6O7V - chains E and F of the 31 polymer chains in the assembly; structure by electron microscopy, 6.60 A resolution (low resolution: residue-level contacts below are approximate; hydrogen-bond / salt-bridge calls are withheld).

Chain E:
Name: Vacuolar ATP synthase catalytic subunit A
From: Saccharomyces cerevisiae (strain RM11-1a)
UniProtKB: B3LH69 (B3LH69_YEAS1); residues 0-616 here correspond to UniProt positions 1-617 (UniProt number = residue number + 1)
Chain sequence (639 residues; row label = number of the first residue in the row; numbering starts at 0):
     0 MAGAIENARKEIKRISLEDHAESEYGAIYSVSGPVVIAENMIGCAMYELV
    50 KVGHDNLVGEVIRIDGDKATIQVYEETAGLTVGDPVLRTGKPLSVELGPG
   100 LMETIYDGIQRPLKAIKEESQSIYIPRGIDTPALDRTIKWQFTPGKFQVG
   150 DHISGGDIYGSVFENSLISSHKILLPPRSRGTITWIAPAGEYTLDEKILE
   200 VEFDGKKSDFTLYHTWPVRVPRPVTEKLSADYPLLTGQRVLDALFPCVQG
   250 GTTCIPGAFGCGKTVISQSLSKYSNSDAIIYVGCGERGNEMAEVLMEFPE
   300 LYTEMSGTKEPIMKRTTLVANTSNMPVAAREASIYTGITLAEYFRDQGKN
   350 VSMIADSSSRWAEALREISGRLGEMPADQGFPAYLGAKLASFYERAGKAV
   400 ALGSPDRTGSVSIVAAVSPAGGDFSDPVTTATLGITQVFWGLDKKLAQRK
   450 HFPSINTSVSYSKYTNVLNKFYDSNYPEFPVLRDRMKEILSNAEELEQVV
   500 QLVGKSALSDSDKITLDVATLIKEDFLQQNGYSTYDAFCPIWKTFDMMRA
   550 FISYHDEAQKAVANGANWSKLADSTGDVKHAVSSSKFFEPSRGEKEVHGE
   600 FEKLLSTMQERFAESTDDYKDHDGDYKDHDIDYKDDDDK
Disordered / not traced: 0-23, 617-638

Chain F:
Name: V-type proton ATPase subunit B
From: Saccharomyces cerevisiae (strain ATCC 204508 / S288c)
UniProtKB: P16140 (VATB_YEAST); residue numbers follow UniProt; this construct covers 1-517
Chain sequence (517 residues; numbered 1 to 517; the number before each row is that of its first residue):
     1 MVLSDKELFAINKKAVEQGFNVKPRLNYNTVSGVNGPLVILEKVKFPRYN
    51 EIVNLTLPDGTVRQGQVLEIRGDRAIVQVFEGTSGIDVKKTTVEFTGESL
   101 RIPVSEDMLGRIFDGSGRPIDNGPKVFAEDYLDINGSPINPYARIYPEEM
   151 ISTGVSAIDTMNSIARGQKIPIFSASGLPHNEIAAQICRQAGLVRPTKDV
   201 HDGHEENFSIVFAAMGVNLETARFFKQDFEENGSLERTSLFLNLANDPTI
   251 ERIITPRLALTTAEYLAYQTERHVLTILTDMSSYADALREVSAAREEVPG
   301 RRGYPGYMYTDLSTIYERAGRVEGRNGSITQIPILTMPNDDITHPIPDLT
   351 GYITEGQIFVDRQLHNKGIYPPINVLPSLSRLMKSAIGEGMTRKDHGDVS
   401 NQLYAKYAIGKDAAAMKAVVGEEALSIEDKLSLEFLEKFEKTFITQGAYE
   451 DRTVFESLDQAWSLLRIYPKEMLNRISPKILDEFYDRARDDADEDEEDPD
   501 TRSSGKKKDASQEESLI
Disordered / not traced: 1-28, 486-517
Curated features (UniProtKB/Swiss-Prot):
  - binding site (ATP): Arg381
  - modified residue (Phosphoserine): Ser4, Ser137, Ser503, Ser504, Ser511, Ser515
  - cross-link (Glycyl lysine isopeptide (Lys-Gly)): Lys14 (interchain with G-Cter in ubiquitin), Lys508 (interchain with G-Cter in ubiquitin)

Chain E / chain F interface:
Residue-residue contacts - 36 pairs, chain E then chain F:
  Tyr28(E) - Gly72(F)
  Ser29(E) - Ile70(F)
  Val30(E) - Glu69(F)
  Val30(E) - Ile70(F)
  Ser31(E) - Ile70(F)
  Gly32(E) - Leu68(F)
  Ala77(E) - Tyr49(F)
  Ala77(E) - Ser99(F)
  Gly78(E) - Tyr49(F)
  Leu79(E) - Arg48(F)
  Leu79(E) - Tyr49(F)
  Thr80(E) - Arg48(F)
  Val81(E) - Lys45(F)
  Ser121(E) - Ile139(F)
  Ile122(E) - Pro141(F)
  Ile122(E) - Tyr142(F)
  Tyr123(E) - Asn140(F)
  Phe258(E) - Gly351(F)
  Gly287(E) - Ala143(F)
  Ala291(E) - Arg144(F)
  Ala291(E) - Ile145(F)
  Ser322(E) - Ser313(F)
  Asn323(E) - Ser313(F)
  Asn323(E) - Thr314(F)
  Gly369(E) - Glu297(F)
  Gln378(E) - Arg301(F)
  Ala419(E) - Asp348(F)
  Gly420(E) - Thr343(F)
  Gly421(E) - Thr343(F)
  Gln447(E) - Leu376(F)
  Gln447(E) - Ala408(F)
  Arg448(E) - Ala405(F)
  Arg448(E) - Ala408(F)
  Gln500(E) - Val419(F)
  Lys504(E) - Ala424(F)
  Ser582(E) - Asn474(F)
Other interface residues (no listed pair), chain E (35 interface residues in all): Arg286, Arg365, Glu366, Gly372, Gly503, Ser505, His579
Other interface residues (no listed pair), chain F (41 interface residues in all): Pro47, Arg71, Tyr146, Glu296, Val298, Gly306, Glu317, Ile342, Pro345, Ile353, Tyr404, Glu423, Glu471

Overview:
35 residues of chain E and 41 residues of chain F are in contact. UniProt lists ATP-binding residue Arg381(F)
on chain F.
Chain E is Vacuolar ATP synthase catalytic subunit A (Saccharomyces cerevisiae (strain RM11-1a)) and chain F
is V-type proton ATPase subunit B (Saccharomyces cerevisiae (strain ATCC 204508 / S288c)); the structure,
Saccharomyces cerevisiae V-ATPase Stv1-V1VO State 1, was determined by electron microscopy, deposited together
with 6O7T, 6O7U, 6O7W and 6O7X.
